Entry 1BXC (X-ray diffraction, 2.30 A resolution); this record covers chains B and D of the 4 polymer chains in the assembly.

[Chain B (and D)]
Molecule: Xylose isomerase
Source organism: Thermus caldophilus
Notes: EC 5.3.1.5; chain D of this document is another copy of the same molecule, construct and numbering; everything in this record applies to it too
Reference sequence: P56681 (XYLA_THECA); residues 1-387 here = UniProt positions 1-387
Sequence (387 residues; each row starts with the number of its first residue):
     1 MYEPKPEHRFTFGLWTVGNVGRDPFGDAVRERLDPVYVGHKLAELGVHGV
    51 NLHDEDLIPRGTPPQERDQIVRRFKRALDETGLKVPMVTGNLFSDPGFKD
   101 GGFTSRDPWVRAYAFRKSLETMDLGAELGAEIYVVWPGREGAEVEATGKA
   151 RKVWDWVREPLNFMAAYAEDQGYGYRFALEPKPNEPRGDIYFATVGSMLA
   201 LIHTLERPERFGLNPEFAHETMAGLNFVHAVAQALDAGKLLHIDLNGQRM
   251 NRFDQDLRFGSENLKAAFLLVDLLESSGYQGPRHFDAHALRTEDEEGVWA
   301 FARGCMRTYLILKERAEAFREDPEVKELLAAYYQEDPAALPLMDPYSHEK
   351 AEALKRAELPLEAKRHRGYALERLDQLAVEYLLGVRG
Differences from the reference sequence: conflict Gln65 (Ala in P56681)
Curated features (UniProtKB/Swiss-Prot):
  - active site: His53, Asp56
  - binding site (Mg(2+)): Glu180, Glu216, His219, Asp244, Asp254, Asp256, Asp286

[Interface between chain B and chain D]
Pairs across the interface (165; chain B residue first):
  Asp95(B) - Arg365(D)  salt bridge
  Pro96(B) - Arg365(D)
  Gly97(B) - Arg365(D)
  Lys99(B) - Arg365(D)  hydrogen bond (side chain-backbone)
  Lys99(B) - His366(D)
  Lys99(B) - Arg367(D)  hydrogen bond (side chain-backbone)
  Lys99(B) - Tyr369(D)
  Asp100(B) - Leu371(D)
  Ser105(B) - Tyr369(D)
  Arg106(B) - Tyr332(D)
  Arg106(B) - Tyr369(D)
  Arg106(B) - Leu371(D)
  Asp107(B) - Lys364(D)  salt bridge
  Asp107(B) - Arg367(D)  salt bridge
  Pro108(B) - Gln334(D)
  Pro108(B) - Glu335(D)
  Pro108(B) - Asp336(D)
  Pro108(B) - Ala339(D)  hydrophobic
  Pro108(B) - Leu340(D)  hydrophobic
  Pro108(B) - Met343(D)
  Trp109(B) - Asp336(D)  hydrogen bond
  Trp109(B) - Ala338(D)  hydrophobic
  Trp109(B) - Ala339(D)  hydrophobic
  Trp109(B) - Leu359(D)  hydrophobic
  Trp109(B) - Pro360(D)
  Trp109(B) - Lys364(D)
  Val110(B) - Lys364(D)
  Arg111(B) - Glu335(D)  salt bridge
  Ala112(B) - Met343(D)  hydrophobic
  Ala112(B) - Leu354(D)
  Tyr113(B) - Leu359(D)  hydrophobic
  Tyr113(B) - Leu361(D)  hydrophobic
  Phe115(B) - Leu354(D)  hydrophobic
  Arg116(B) - Leu354(D)
  Arg116(B) - Lys355(D)
  Arg116(B) - Ala357(D)  hydrogen bond (side chain-backbone)
  Arg116(B) - Leu359(D)
  Asp123(B) - Lys355(D)  salt bridge
  Val144(B) - Leu371(D)
  Val144(B) - Asp375(D)
  Glu145(B) - Val228(D)
  Glu145(B) - His229(D)  salt bridge
  Glu145(B) - Leu269(D)
  Ala146(B) - Arg320(D)  hydrogen bond (backbone-side chain)
  Ala146(B) - Leu374(D)  hydrophobic
  Thr147(B) - Leu329(D)
  Thr147(B) - Tyr332(D)  hydrogen bond (backbone-side chain)
  Thr147(B) - Tyr333(D)  hydrogen bond (backbone-side chain)
  Thr147(B) - Leu371(D)
  Thr147(B) - Leu374(D)
  Gly148(B) - Tyr333(D)
  Lys149(B) - Tyr333(D)  hydrogen bond (backbone-side chain)
  Ala150(B) - Ala232(D)
  Arg151(B) - Ala232(D)  hydrogen bond (side chain-backbone)
  Arg151(B) - Asp236(D)
  Arg151(B) - Leu273(D)
  Arg151(B) - Ser277(D)
  Lys152(B) - Tyr333(D)
  Trp154(B) - His229(D)
  Trp154(B) - Ala232(D)
  Trp154(B) - Gln233(D)
  Trp154(B) - Asp236(D)
  Arg158(B) - Asp236(D)  salt bridge
  Glu159(B) - Met343(D)
  Glu159(B) - Asp344(D)  hydrogen bond (side chain-backbone)
  Phe163(B) - Asp344(D)
  Phe163(B) - Tyr346(D)  hydrophobic
  Ala166(B) - Tyr346(D)  hydrophobic
  Tyr167(B) - Tyr346(D)  hydrophobic
  Tyr167(B) - Ala351(D)  hydrophobic
  Tyr167(B) - Lys355(D)  hydrogen bond
  Asp170(B) - Tyr346(D)  hydrogen bond
  Asp170(B) - His348(D)  salt bridge
  Gln171(B) - His348(D)
  Asp189(B) - Asn226(D)  hydrogen bond
  Asp189(B) - His229(D)
  Tyr191(B) - His229(D)
  Thr194(B) - Thr194(D)
  Gly196(B) - Gly196(D)
  Gly196(B) - Ser197(D)
  Ser197(B) - Gly196(D)
  Ser197(B) - Gln233(D)  hydrogen bond
  Leu199(B) - Ala200(D)  hydrophobic
  Ala200(B) - Leu199(D)  hydrophobic
  Ala200(B) - His203(D)
  His203(B) - Ala200(D)
  His203(B) - His203(D)  hydrogen bond
  Ala223(B) - Ala223(D)
  Asn226(B) - Asp189(D)  hydrogen bond
  Val228(B) - Glu145(D)
  His229(B) - Glu145(D)  salt bridge
  His229(B) - Trp154(D)
  His229(B) - Asp189(D)
  His229(B) - Tyr191(D)
  Ala232(B) - Ala150(D)
  Ala232(B) - Arg151(D)  hydrogen bond (backbone-side chain)
  Gln233(B) - Trp154(D)
  Gln233(B) - Ser197(D)  hydrogen bond
  Asp236(B) - Arg151(D)
  Asp236(B) - Trp154(D)
  Asp236(B) - Arg158(D)  salt bridge
  Asn251(B) - Asn251(D)
  Leu269(B) - Glu145(D)
  Leu273(B) - Arg151(D)
  Arg320(B) - Ala146(D)  hydrogen bond (side chain-backbone)
  Leu329(B) - Thr147(D)
  Tyr332(B) - Arg106(D)
  Tyr332(B) - Thr147(D)  hydrogen bond (side chain-backbone)
  Tyr333(B) - Thr147(D)  hydrogen bond (side chain-backbone)
  Tyr333(B) - Gly148(D)
  Tyr333(B) - Lys149(D)  hydrogen bond (side chain-backbone)
  Tyr333(B) - Lys152(D)
  Gln334(B) - Pro108(D)
  Glu335(B) - Pro108(D)
  Glu335(B) - Arg111(D)  salt bridge
  Asp336(B) - Pro108(D)
  Asp336(B) - Trp109(D)  hydrogen bond
  Ala338(B) - Trp109(D)  hydrophobic
  Ala339(B) - Pro108(D)  hydrophobic
  Ala339(B) - Trp109(D)  hydrophobic
  Leu340(B) - Pro108(D)  hydrophobic
  Met343(B) - Pro108(D)
  Met343(B) - Ala112(D)  hydrophobic
  Met343(B) - Glu159(D)
  Asp344(B) - Glu159(D)  hydrogen bond (backbone-side chain)
  Asp344(B) - Phe163(D)
  Tyr346(B) - Phe163(D)  hydrophobic
  Tyr346(B) - Ala166(D)  hydrophobic
  Tyr346(B) - Tyr167(D)  hydrophobic
  Tyr346(B) - Asp170(D)  hydrogen bond
  His348(B) - Asp170(D)  salt bridge
  His348(B) - Gln171(D)
  Ala351(B) - Tyr167(D)  hydrophobic
  Leu354(B) - Ala112(D)
  Leu354(B) - Phe115(D)  hydrophobic
  Leu354(B) - Arg116(D)
  Lys355(B) - Arg116(D)
  Lys355(B) - Asp123(D)  salt bridge
  Lys355(B) - Tyr167(D)  hydrogen bond
  Ala357(B) - Arg116(D)  hydrogen bond (backbone-side chain)
  Leu359(B) - Trp109(D)  hydrophobic
  Leu359(B) - Tyr113(D)  hydrophobic
  Leu359(B) - Arg116(D)
  Pro360(B) - Trp109(D)
  Leu361(B) - Tyr113(D)  hydrophobic
  Lys364(B) - Asp107(D)  salt bridge
  Lys364(B) - Trp109(D)
  Lys364(B) - Val110(D)
  Arg365(B) - Asp95(D)  salt bridge
  Arg365(B) - Pro96(D)
  Arg365(B) - Gly97(D)
  Arg365(B) - Lys99(D)  hydrogen bond (backbone-side chain)
  His366(B) - Lys99(D)
  Arg367(B) - Lys99(D)  hydrogen bond (backbone-side chain)
  Arg367(B) - Asp107(D)  salt bridge
  Tyr369(B) - Lys99(D)
  Tyr369(B) - Ser105(D)
  Tyr369(B) - Arg106(D)
  Leu371(B) - Asp100(D)
  Leu371(B) - Arg106(D)
  Leu371(B) - Val144(D)
  Leu371(B) - Thr147(D)
  Leu374(B) - Ala146(D)  hydrophobic
  Leu374(B) - Thr147(D)
  Asp375(B) - Val144(D)
Other interface residues (no listed pair), chain B (99 interface residues in all): Leu119, Ala142, Asp155, Trp156, Pro183, Ile190, Ala193, Leu201, Gly224, Leu225, Leu235, Ser277, Phe319, Leu342, Pro345, Lys350, Arg356, Ala378
Other interface residues (no listed pair), chain D (97 interface residues in all): Leu119, Ala142, Asp155, Trp156, Pro183, Ile190, Leu201, Gly224, Leu225, Leu235, Phe319, Leu342, Pro345, Lys350, Ala378

[Summary]
99 residues of chain B face 97 of chain D across their interface, with 29 hydrogen bonds and 16 salt bridges.
Among the polar pairs are Asp95(B)-Arg365(D), Asp107(B)-Lys364(D) and Asp107(B)-Arg367(D).
Both chains are Xylose isomerase (Thermus caldophilus). Entry 1BXC (Xylose isomerase from thermus caldophilus)
was determined by X-ray diffraction, deposited together with 1BXB.
